PDB entry 6XWL | X-ray diffraction, 3.20 A resolution | chains F and A

[Chain F (and A)]
Molecule: Cystathionine beta-synthase
From: Toxoplasma gondii ME49
Notes: EC 4.2.1.22; chain A of this document is another copy of the same molecule, construct and numbering; everything in this record applies to it too
UniProtKB: A0A125YSJ9 (A0A125YSJ9_TOXGM); residue numbers follow UniProt; this construct covers 1-514
Sequence (514 residues; each row starts with the number of its first residue):
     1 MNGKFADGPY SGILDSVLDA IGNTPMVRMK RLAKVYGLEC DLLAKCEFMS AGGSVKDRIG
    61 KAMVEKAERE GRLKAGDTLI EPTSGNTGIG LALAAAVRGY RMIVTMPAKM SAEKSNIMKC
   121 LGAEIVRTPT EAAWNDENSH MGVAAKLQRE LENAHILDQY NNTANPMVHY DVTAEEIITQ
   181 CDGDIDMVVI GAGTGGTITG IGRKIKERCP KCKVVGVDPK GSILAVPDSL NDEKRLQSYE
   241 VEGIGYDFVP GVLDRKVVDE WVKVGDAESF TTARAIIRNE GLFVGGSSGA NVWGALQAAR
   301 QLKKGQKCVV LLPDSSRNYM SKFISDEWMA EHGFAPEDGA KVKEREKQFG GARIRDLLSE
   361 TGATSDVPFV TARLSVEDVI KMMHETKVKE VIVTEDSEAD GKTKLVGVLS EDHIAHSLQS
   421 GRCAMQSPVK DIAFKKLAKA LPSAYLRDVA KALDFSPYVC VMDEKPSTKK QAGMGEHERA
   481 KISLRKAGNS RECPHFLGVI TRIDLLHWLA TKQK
Disordered / not traced: 1-5, 397-403, 465-491, 514 (chain A: 1-5, 396-404, 464-491, 514)
Covalent attachments: pyridoxal phosphate (PLP) linked to Lys-56
Residues lining bound ligands: pyridoxal phosphate (PLP): Ser-84, Asn-86, Asn-165, Gly-191, Ala-192, Gly-193, Thr-194, Gly-195, Gly-196, Thr-197, Ile-198, Glu-242, Gly-243, Ile-244, Ser-287, Pro-313, Asp-314, Tyr-319
Reported in the primary citation:
  - self-association interface (contacts with another copy of this molecule): Val-97, Ile-117, Leu-121, Ile-277
  - binding site for pyridoxal phosphate: Lys-56, Asn-86, Gly-193 to Thr-197, Ser-287
  - contacts within the chain: Phe-349/Leu-505 (hydrophobic contact), Phe-349/Leu-509 (hydrophobic contact)

[Interface between chain F and chain A]
Pairs across the interface - 162 pairs, chain F then chain A:
  Ala-6(F) with Gly-8(A), hydrogen bond (backbone-backbone); Pro-9(A)
  Gly-8(F) with Ala-6(A), hydrogen bond (backbone-backbone); Pro-9(A)
  Pro-9(F) with Ala-6(A); Pro-9(A)
  Tyr-10(F) with Asn-23(A); Pro-25(A), hydrophobic; Gln-180(A)
  Ser-11(F) with Thr-179(A); Gln-180(A)
  Ile-13(F) with Met-26(A); Arg-28(A); Leu-43(A), hydrophobic; Gln-180(A)
  Leu-14(F) with Met-26(A), hydrogen bond (backbone-backbone); Val-27(A); Arg-28(A), hydrogen bond (backbone-backbone)
  Asp-15(F) with Arg-28(A), salt bridge; Arg-31(A), hydrogen bond (backbone-side chain)
  Ser-16(F) with Arg-31(A)
  Val-17(F) with Glu-280(A); Gly-281(A); Leu-282(A), hydrophobic
  Ala-20(F) with Met-49(A)
  Asn-23(F) with Tyr-10(A)
  Pro-25(F) with Tyr-10(A), hydrophobic; Leu-14(A), hydrophobic
  Met-26(F) with Ile-13(A); Leu-14(A), hydrogen bond (backbone-backbone)
  Val-27(F) with Leu-14(A)
  Arg-28(F) with Ile-13(A); Leu-14(A), hydrogen bond (backbone-backbone); Asp-15(A), salt bridge
  Arg-31(F) with Asp-15(A), hydrogen bond (side chain-backbone); Ser-16(A); Val-97(A)
  Leu-43(F) with Ile-13(A), hydrophobic
  Met-49(F) with Ala-51(A), hydrophobic
  Gly-52(F) with Phe-283(A)
  Ile-89(F) with Phe-283(A), hydrophobic
  Leu-93(F) with Gly-281(A); Phe-283(A), hydrophobic
  Ala-96(F) with Arg-278(A); Asn-279(A)
  Val-97(F) with Arg-31(A); Glu-280(A)
  Ala-108(F) with Pro-457(A)
  Ala-112(F) with Phe-455(A), hydrophobic
  Glu-113(F) with Met-320(A)
  Ser-115(F) with Asp-454(A), hydrogen bond (side chain-backbone); Phe-455(A)
  Asn-116(F) with Ile-324(A); Phe-455(A)
  Ile-117(F) with Phe-283(A), hydrophobic; Met-320(A), hydrophobic
  Lys-119(F) with Asp-326(A), salt bridge; Lys-341(A); Asp-454(A), salt bridge
  Cys-120(F) with Ile-277(A), hydrophobic; Arg-278(A); Ile-324(A), hydrophobic
  Leu-121(F) with Ile-277(A); Arg-278(A); Phe-283(A), hydrophobic
  Gly-122(F) with Arg-278(A)
  Glu-124(F) with Lys-341(A), salt bridge; Arg-345(A), salt bridge; Arg-502(A), salt bridge
  Ile-125(F) with Asp-454(A); Arg-502(A), hydrogen bond (backbone-side chain)
  Val-126(F) with Arg-502(A)
  Arg-127(F) with Leu-453(A); Asp-454(A), hydrogen bond (side chain-backbone); Phe-455(A); Ser-456(A); Pro-457(A)
  Thr-128(F) with Pro-457(A)
  Pro-129(F) with Phe-434(A), hydrophobic; Pro-457(A)
  Glu-131(F) with His-413(A), hydrogen bond (backbone-side chain); Arg-422(A); Ala-433(A); Phe-434(A); Lys-435(A)
  Ala-132(F) with Phe-434(A)
  Ala-133(F) with Arg-422(A)
  Asn-135(F) with His-416(A)
  Asp-136(F) with Asp-412(A); His-413(A); His-416(A), salt bridge
  Glu-137(F) with Asp-412(A)
  Asn-138(F) with Phe-434(A); Tyr-458(A), hydrogen bond
  Lys-146(F) with Ile-503(A)
  Glu-150(F) with His-507(A), salt bridge
  Thr-179(F) with Ser-11(A)
  Gln-180(F) with Tyr-10(A), hydrogen bond (side chain-backbone); Ser-11(A); Gly-12(A)
  Leu-236(F) with Ser-420(A); Arg-422(A)
  Ile-277(F) with Cys-120(A), hydrophobic; Leu-121(A)
  Arg-278(F) with Ala-96(A); Cys-120(A); Leu-121(A); Gly-122(A)
  Asn-279(F) with Ala-96(A)
  Glu-280(F) with Val-17(A); Val-97(A)
  Gly-281(F) with Val-17(A); Leu-93(A)
  Leu-282(F) with Val-17(A), hydrophobic
  Phe-283(F) with Gly-52(A); Ile-89(A), hydrophobic; Leu-93(A), hydrophobic; Ile-117(A), hydrophobic; Leu-121(A), hydrophobic
  Arg-317(F) with Phe-283(A); Met-320(A)
  Met-320(F) with Glu-113(A); Ile-117(A), hydrophobic; Arg-317(A)
  Ile-324(F) with Asn-116(A); Cys-120(A), hydrophobic
  Asp-326(F) with Lys-119(A)
  Lys-341(F) with Gly-122(A), hydrogen bond (side chain-backbone); Ala-123(A), hydrogen bond (side chain-backbone); Glu-124(A), salt bridge
  Arg-345(F) with Glu-124(A), salt bridge
  Asp-412(F) with Glu-137(A)
  His-413(F) with Glu-131(A), hydrogen bond (side chain-backbone); Asp-136(A), salt bridge
  His-416(F) with Asn-135(A); Asp-136(A), salt bridge
  Ser-420(F) with Leu-236(A)
  Arg-422(F) with Glu-131(A); Ala-133(A); Leu-236(A), hydrogen bond (side chain-backbone)
  Ala-433(F) with Glu-131(A)
  Phe-434(F) with Pro-129(A), hydrophobic; Glu-131(A); Ala-132(A), hydrophobic
  Lys-435(F) with Glu-131(A)
  Leu-453(F) with Arg-127(A)
  Asp-454(F) with Lys-119(A), salt bridge; Ile-125(A); Arg-127(A), hydrogen bond (backbone-side chain)
  Phe-455(F) with Ala-112(A), hydrophobic; Ser-115(A); Asn-116(A); Arg-127(A)
  Pro-457(F) with Ala-108(A); Arg-127(A); Thr-128(A); Pro-129(A)
  Tyr-458(F) with Asn-138(A), hydrogen bond
  Arg-502(F) with Glu-124(A), salt bridge; Ile-125(A), hydrogen bond (side chain-backbone); Val-126(A)
  Ile-503(F) with Glu-150(A)
Also at the interface, not in a pair above, chain F (90 interface residues in all): Asp-7, Gly-12, Ser-50, Ala-51, Ala-123, Leu-147, Arg-274, Lys-436, Ser-456, Leu-506
Also at the interface, not in a pair above, chain A (94 interface residues in all): Ala-20, Lys-146, Leu-147, Leu-151, Cys-181, Arg-274, Ser-325, Ser-410, Lys-436, Lys-451, Leu-506

[In short]
90 residues of chain F face 94 of chain A across their interface, with 21 hydrogen bonds and 15 salt bridges.
Among the polar pairs are Asp-15(F)/Arg-28(A), Lys-119(F)/Asp-326(A) and Lys-119(F)/Asp-454(A). From the
paper: a binding site for pyridoxal phosphate at Lys-56(F), Asn-86(F) and Gly-193(F) among others; a
self-association interface involving Val-97(F), Ile-117(F) and Leu-121(F) among others.
Chain F and chain A are both Cystathionine beta-synthase (Toxoplasma gondii ME49); the structure,
Cystathionine beta-synthase from Toxoplasma gondii, was determined by X-ray diffraction, deposited together
with 6ZS7, 6Z3S and 6XYL.
